Entry 8QX8 (electron microscopy, 4.60 A resolution (low resolution: residue-level contacts below are approximate; hydrogen-bond / salt-bridge calls are withheld)); this record covers chains F and D of the 6 polymer chains in the assembly.

== Chain F ==
Name: Vacuolar protein sorting-associated protein 8
Source organism: Saccharomyces cerevisiae
UniProtKB: P39702 (VPS8_YEAST); residues 1-1274 here = UniProt positions 1-1274
Sequence (1298 residues; numbered 1 to 1298; the number before each row is that of its first residue):
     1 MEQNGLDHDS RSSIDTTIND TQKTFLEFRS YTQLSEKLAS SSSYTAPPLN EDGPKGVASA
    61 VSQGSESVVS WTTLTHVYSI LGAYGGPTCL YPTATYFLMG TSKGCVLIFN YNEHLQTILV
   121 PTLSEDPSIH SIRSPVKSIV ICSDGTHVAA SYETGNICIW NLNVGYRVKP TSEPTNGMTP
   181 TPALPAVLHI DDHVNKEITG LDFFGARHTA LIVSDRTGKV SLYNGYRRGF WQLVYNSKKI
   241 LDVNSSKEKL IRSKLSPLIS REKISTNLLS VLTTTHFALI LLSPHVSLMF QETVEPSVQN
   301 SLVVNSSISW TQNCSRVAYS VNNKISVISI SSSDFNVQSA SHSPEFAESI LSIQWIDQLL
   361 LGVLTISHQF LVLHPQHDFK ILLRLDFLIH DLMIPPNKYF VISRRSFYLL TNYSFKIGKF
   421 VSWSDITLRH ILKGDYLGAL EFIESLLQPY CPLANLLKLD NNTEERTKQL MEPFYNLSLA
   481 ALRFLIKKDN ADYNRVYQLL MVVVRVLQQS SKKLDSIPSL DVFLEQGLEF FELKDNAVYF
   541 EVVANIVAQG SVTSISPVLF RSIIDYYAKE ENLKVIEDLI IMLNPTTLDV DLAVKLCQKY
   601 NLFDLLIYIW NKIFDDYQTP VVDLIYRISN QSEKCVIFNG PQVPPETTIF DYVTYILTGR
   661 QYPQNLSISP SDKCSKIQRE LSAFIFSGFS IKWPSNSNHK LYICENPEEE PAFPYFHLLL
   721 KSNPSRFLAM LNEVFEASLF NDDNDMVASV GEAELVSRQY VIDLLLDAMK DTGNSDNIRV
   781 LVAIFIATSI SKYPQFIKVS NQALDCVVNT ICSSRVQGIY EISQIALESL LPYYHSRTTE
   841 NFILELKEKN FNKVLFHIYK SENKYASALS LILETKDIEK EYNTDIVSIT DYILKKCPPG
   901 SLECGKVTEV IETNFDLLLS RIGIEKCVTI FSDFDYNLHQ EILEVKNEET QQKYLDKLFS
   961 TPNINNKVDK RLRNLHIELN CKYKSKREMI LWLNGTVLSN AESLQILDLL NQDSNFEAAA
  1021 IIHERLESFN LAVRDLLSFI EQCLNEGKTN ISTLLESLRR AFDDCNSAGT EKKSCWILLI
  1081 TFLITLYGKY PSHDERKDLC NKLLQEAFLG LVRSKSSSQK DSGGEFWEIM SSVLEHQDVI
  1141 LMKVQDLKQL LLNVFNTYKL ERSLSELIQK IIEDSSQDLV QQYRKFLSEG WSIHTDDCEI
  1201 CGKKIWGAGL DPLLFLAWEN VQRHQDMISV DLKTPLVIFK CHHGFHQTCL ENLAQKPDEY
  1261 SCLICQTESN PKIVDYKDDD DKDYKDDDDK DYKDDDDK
Not modelled in the structure: 1-66, 84-86, 116-117, 121-126, 138-140, 163-180, 227-231, 259-262, 284, 300-303, 353, 363-365, 368-370, 393-394, 399-401, 408-410, 744-753, 1069-1070, 1093-1094, 1116-1121, 1265-1298
Sequence notes: expression tag (1275-1298)
Cystine bridges: Cys897-Cys904
Swiss-Prot annotation at these positions:
  - zinc finger: Cys1198 to Gln1266 (RING-type)
  - modified residue: Met1 (N-acetylmethionine)

== Chain D ==
Name: Vacuolar protein sorting-associated protein 33
Source organism: Saccharomyces cerevisiae
UniProtKB: P20795 (VPS33_YEAST); residues 1-691 here = UniProt positions 1-691
Sequence (691 residues; each row starts with the number of its first residue):
     1 MNRFWNTKKF SLTNADGLCA TLNEISQNDE VLVVQPSVLP VLNSLLTFQD LTQSTPVRKI
    61 TLLDDQLSDD LPSALGSVPQ MDLIFLIDVR TSLRLPPQLL DAAQKHNLSS LHIIYCRWKP
   121 SFQNTLEDTE QWQKDGFDLN SKKTHFPNVI ESQLKELSNE YTLYPWDLLP FPQIDENVLL
   181 THSLYNMENV NMYYPNLRSL QSATESILVD DMVNSLQSLI FETNSIITNV VSIGNLSKRC
   241 SHLLKKRIDE HQTENDLFIK GTLYGERTNC GLEMDLIILE RNTDPITPLL TQLTYAGILD
   301 DLYEFNSGIK IKEKDMNFNY KEDKIWNDLK FLNFGSIGPQ LNKLAKELQT QYDTRHKAES
   361 VHEIKEFVDS LGSLQQRQAF LKNHTTLSSD VLKVVETEEY GSFNKILELE LEILMGNTLN
   421 NDIEDIILEL QYQYEVDQKK ILRLICLLSL CKNSLREKDY EYLRTFMIDS WGIEKCFQLE
   481 SLAELGFFTS KTGKTDLHIT TSKSTRLQKE YRYISQWFNT VPIEDEHAAD KITNENDDFS
   541 EATFAYSGVV PLTMRLVQML YDRSILFHNY SSQQPFILSR EPRVSQTEDL IEQLYGDSHA
   601 IEESIWVPGT ITKKINASIK SNNRRSIDGS NGTFHAAEDI ALVVFLGGVT MGEIAIMKHL
   661 QKILGKKGIN KRFIIIADGL INGTRIMNSI S
Not modelled in the structure: 352-373, 493-501, 523-541, 610-637
Swiss-Prot annotation at these positions:
  - modified residue: Ser626 (Phosphoserine)

== How chain F and chain D interact ==
Contacting residue pairs (10; chain F residue first):
  Pro1212(F) - Cys270(D)
  Pro1212(F) - Leu272(D)
  Phe1215(F) - Cys270(D)
  Leu1216(F) - Arg3(D)
  Trp1218(F) - Ile259(D)
  Trp1218(F) - Thr262(D)
  Glu1219(F) - Ile259(D)
  Gln1222(F) - Ile259(D)
  Arg1223(F) - Asn224(D)
  Arg1223(F) - Asn255(D)
Other interface residues (no listed pair), chain D (10 interface residues in all): Phe4, Leu263, Gly271

== Overview ==
The interface between chain F and chain D involves 7 residues on one side and 10 on the other.
Here chain F is Vacuolar protein sorting-associated protein 8 and chain D is Vacuolar protein
sorting-associated protein 33, both from Saccharomyces cerevisiae. Entry 8QX8 (Endosomal membrane tethering
complex CORVET) was determined by electron microscopy.
